PDB entry 3ZCG | X-ray diffraction, 1.49 A resolution | chain A

== Chain A ==
Protein: Ascorbate peroxidase
Source organism: Glycine max
Notes: EC 1.11.1.11
UniProtKB: Q43758 (Q43758_SOYBN); residues 2-250 here = UniProt positions 2-250
Chain sequence (261 residues; each row starts with the number of its first residue; numbers below 1 keep their minus sign (Met-10 is residue -10)):
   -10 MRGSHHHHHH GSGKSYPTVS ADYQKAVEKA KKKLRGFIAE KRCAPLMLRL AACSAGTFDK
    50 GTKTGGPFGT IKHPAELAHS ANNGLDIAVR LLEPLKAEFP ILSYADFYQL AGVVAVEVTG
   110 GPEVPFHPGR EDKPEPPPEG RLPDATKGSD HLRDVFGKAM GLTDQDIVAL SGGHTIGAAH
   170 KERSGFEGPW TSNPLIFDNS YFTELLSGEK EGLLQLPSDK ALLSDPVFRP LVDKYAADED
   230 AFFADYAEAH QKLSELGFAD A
Unresolved in the structure: -10 to 1
Sequence notes: expression tag (-10 to 1); engineered mutation Ala41 (Trp in Q43758), Cys42 (His in Q43758)
Bound ions: heme Fe near His163 (its only coordinating residue here); K+: Thr164, Thr180, Asn182, Ile185, Asp187, Ser189
Ligand contacts: heme (HEM): Pro34, Leu35, Leu37, Arg38, Ala41, Pro132, Asp133, Ala134, Leu141, Phe145, Leu159, Ser160, Gly162, His163, Ile165, Gly166, Ala167, Ala168, His169, Arg172, Ser173, Phe175, Trp179, Leu205, Ser207, Tyr235

== In short ==
Ligands of chain A: heme. Thr164, Thr180, Asn182, Ile185, Asp187 and Ser189 coordinate K+.
Chain A is Ascorbate peroxidase (Glycine max); the structure, Ascorbate peroxidase W41A-H42C mutant, was
determined by X-ray diffraction (same publication as 3ZCH and 3ZCY).
